2D7S - chains A and B; structure by X-ray diffraction, 3.00 A resolution.

[Chain A]
Name: RNA-dependent RNA polymerase
Source organism: Foot-and-mouth disease virus
Notes: EC 2.7.7.48
Chain sequence (474 residues; numbered 1 to 474; the number before each row is that of its first residue):
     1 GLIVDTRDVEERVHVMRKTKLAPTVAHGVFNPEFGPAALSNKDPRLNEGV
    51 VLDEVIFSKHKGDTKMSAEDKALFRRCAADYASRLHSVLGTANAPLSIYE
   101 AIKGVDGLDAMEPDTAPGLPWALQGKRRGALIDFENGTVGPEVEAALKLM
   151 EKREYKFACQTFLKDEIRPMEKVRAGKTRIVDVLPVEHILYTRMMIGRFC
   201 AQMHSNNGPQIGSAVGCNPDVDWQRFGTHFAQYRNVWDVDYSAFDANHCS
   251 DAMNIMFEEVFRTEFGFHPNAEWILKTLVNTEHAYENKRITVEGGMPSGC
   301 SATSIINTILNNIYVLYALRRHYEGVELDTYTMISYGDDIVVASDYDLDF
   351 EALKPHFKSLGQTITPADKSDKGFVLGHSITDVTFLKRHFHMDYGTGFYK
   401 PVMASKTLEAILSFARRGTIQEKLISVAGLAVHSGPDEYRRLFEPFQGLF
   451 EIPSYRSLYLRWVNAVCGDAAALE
Sequence notes: cloning artifact (471-474)
From the paper describing this entry:
  - contacts within the chain: Glu166-Arg179 (salt bridge)
  - conformationally variable residues (side-chain flip): Arg179, Asp338
  - mutagenesis - E166A, E166R, R168A, R179A, D338A, K387A/R388A: decreased catalytic activity with VPg1 protein (chain B)
  - mutagenesis - T407A/I411A: unchanged catalytic activity with VPg1 protein (chain B)

[Chain B]
Name: VPg1 protein
Notes: EC 2.7.7.48
Chain sequence (23 residues; numbered 1001 to 1023; the number before each row is that of its first residue):
  1001 GPYAGPLERQRPLKVRAKLPRQE
Not modelled in the structure: 1016-1023
From the paper describing this entry:
  - mutagenesis - Y1003F, P1006A, E1008A, R1009A, R1009E: decreased catalytic activity with RNA-dependent RNA polymerase (chain A)

[Chain A / chain B interface]
Pairs across the interface - 31 pairs, chain A then chain B:
  Phe34(A) with Pro1006(B), hydrophobic; Leu1007(B), hydrophobic
  Asp109(A) with Lys1014(B)
  Glu112(A) with Leu1013(B)
  Lys164(A) with Arg1009(B)
  Glu166(A) with Glu1008(B)
  Ile167(A) with Leu1007(B)
  Arg168(A) with Tyr1003(B), hydrogen bond (side chain-backbone); Gly1005(B); Glu1008(B), salt bridge
  Arg179(A) with Tyr1003(B), hydrogen bond; Glu1008(B)
  Val215(A) with Arg1011(B)
  Gly216(A) with Arg1011(B)
  Cys217(A) with Arg1011(B), hydrogen bond (backbone-side chain); Val1015(B)
  Asp240(A) with Ala1004(B)
  Ala243(A) with Tyr1003(B)
  Tyr336(A) with Arg1011(B), hydrogen bond; Pro1012(B)
  Lys387(A) with Gly1005(B); Pro1006(B), hydrogen bond (side chain-backbone); Glu1008(B), salt bridge; Arg1009(B)
  Arg388(A) with Gln1010(B)
  Met403(A) with Gln1010(B)
  Thr407(A) with Pro1006(B); Leu1007(B)
  Ala410(A) with Leu1007(B), hydrophobic
  Ile411(A) with Leu1007(B), hydrophobic
  Leu430(A) with Gln1010(B)
Also at the interface, not in a pair above, chain A (26 interface residues in all): Pro169, Lys177, His204, Asn218, Pro219
Also at the interface, not in a pair above, chain B (14 interface residues in all): Pro1002
From the paper, about this interface:
  - residue pairs: Ile167(A)-Leu1007(B) (hydrophobic contact), Arg168(A)-Tyr1003(B) (hydrogen bond), Arg179(A)-Tyr1003(B) (hydrogen bond), Gly216(A)-Arg1011(B) (hydrophobic contact), Cys217(A)-Arg1011(B) (hydrophobic contact), Pro219(A)-Arg1011(B) (hydrophobic contact), Tyr336(A)-Arg1011(B) (hydrogen bond), Lys387(A)-Pro1006(B) (hydrogen bond), Lys387(A)-Leu1007(B), Arg388(A)-Gln1010(B), Thr407(A)-Leu1007(B) (hydrophobic contact), Ala410(A)-Leu1007(B) (hydrophobic contact), Ile411(A)-Leu1007(B) (hydrophobic contact)
  - interface residues, chain A: Glu166(A), Ile167(A), Thr407(A), Ala410(A), Ile411(A)
  - interface residues, chain B: Leu1007(B)

[In short]
Chain A and chain B form an interface of 26 and 14 residues respectively; the contacts include 5 hydrogen
bonds and 2 salt bridges. Among the polar pairs are Arg168(A)-Glu1008(B), Lys387(A)-Glu1008(B) and
Arg168(A)-Tyr1003(B). The paper describes hydrophobic contacts between Ile167(A) and Leu1007(B), Gly216(A) and
Arg1011(B) and Cys217(A) and Arg1011(B) among others; hydrogen bonds between Arg168(A) and Tyr1003(B),
Arg179(A) and Tyr1003(B) and Tyr336(A) and Arg1011(B) among others; contacts between Lys387(A) and Leu1007(B)
and Arg388(A) and Gln1010(B). The paper reports that E166A, E166R and R168A of chain A, among others, reduce
catalytic activity with VPg1 protein (chain B); interface residues Glu166(A), Ile167(A) and Leu1007(B) among
others; 12 substitutions were tested in all.
Chain A is RNA-dependent RNA polymerase (Foot-and-mouth disease virus) and chain B is VPg1 protein; the
structure, Foot and Mouth Disease Virus RNA-dependent RNA polymerase in complex with VPg protein, was
determined by X-ray diffraction, deposited together with 2F8E.
